PDB entry 4Y6S | X-ray diffraction, 2.10 A resolution | chains A and B

[Chain A (and B)]
Protein: 1-deoxy-D-xylulose 5-phosphate reductoisomerase, apicoplast
Organism: Plasmodium falciparum (isolate 3D7)
Notes: EC 1.1.1.267; chain B of this document is another copy of the same molecule, construct and numbering; everything in this record applies to it too
Reference sequence: Q8IKG4 (DXR_PLAF7); residue numbers follow UniProt; this construct covers 75-488
Chain sequence (422 residues; each row starts with the number of its first residue):
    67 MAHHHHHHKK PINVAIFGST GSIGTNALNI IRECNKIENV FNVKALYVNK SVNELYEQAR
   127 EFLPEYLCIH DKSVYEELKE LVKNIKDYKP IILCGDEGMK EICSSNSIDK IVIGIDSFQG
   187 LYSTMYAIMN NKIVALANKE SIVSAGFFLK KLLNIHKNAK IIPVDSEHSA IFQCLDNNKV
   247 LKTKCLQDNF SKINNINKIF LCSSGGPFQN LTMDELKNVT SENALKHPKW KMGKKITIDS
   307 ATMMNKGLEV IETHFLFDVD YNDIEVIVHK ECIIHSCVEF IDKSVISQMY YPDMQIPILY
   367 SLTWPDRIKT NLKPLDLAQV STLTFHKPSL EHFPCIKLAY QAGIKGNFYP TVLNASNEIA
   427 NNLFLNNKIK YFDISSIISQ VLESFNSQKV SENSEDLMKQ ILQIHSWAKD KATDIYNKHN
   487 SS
Disordered / not traced: 67-76, 487-488
Sequence notes: initiating methionine (67); expression tag (68-74)
Curated features (UniProtKB/Swiss-Prot):
  - binding site (NADP(+)): Thr-86 to Ile-89, Asn-115 to Ser-117, Glu-206, Gly-299
  - binding site (1-deoxy-D-xylulose 5-phosphate): Lys-205, Ser-232, Glu-233, Ser-270, His-293, Ser-306, Asn-311, Lys-312, Glu-315
  - binding site (Mn(2+)): Asp-231, Glu-233, Glu-315
Metal / ion sites: Mn2+: Asp-231, Glu-233, Glu-315 (together with 48S)
Residues lining bound ligands: 48S ([(2R)-4-[hydroxy(methyl)amino]-2-(4-methylphenyl)-4-oxobutyl]phosphonic acid): Lys-205, Asp-231, Ser-232, Glu-233, Cys-268, Ser-269, Ser-270, Gly-271, Gly-272, Pro-294, Lys-295, Trp-296, Met-298, Ile-302, Thr-303, Ser-306, Asn-311, Lys-312, Glu-315, Met-360

[Interface between chain A and chain B]
Contacting residue pairs - 91 pairs, chain A then chain B:
  Gln-239(A) with Ser-350(B), hydrogen bond; Ile-352(B)
  Asp-242(A) with Asn-243(B), hydrogen bond; Pro-371(B)
  Asn-243(A) with Asp-242(B), hydrogen bond; Asn-244(B)
  Asn-244(A) with Asp-242(B); Asn-244(B); Leu-247(B)
  Lys-245(A) with Pro-371(B); Asp-372(B), salt bridge
  Leu-247(A) with Asn-244(B)
  Asn-261(A) with Arg-373(B)
  Phe-266(A) with Leu-381(B)
  Ile-340(A) with Met-355(B), hydrophobic
  Glu-345(A) with Pro-380(B)
  Phe-346(A) with Arg-373(B)
  Ile-347(A) with Arg-373(B); Ile-374(B); Lys-375(B); Thr-376(B), hydrogen bond (backbone-backbone)
  Asp-348(A) with Ile-362(B); Arg-373(B), salt bridge; Ile-374(B), hydrogen bond (backbone-backbone); Thr-376(B), hydrogen bond (backbone-side chain); Leu-378(B)
  Lys-349(A) with Tyr-356(B); Thr-376(B), hydrogen bond (side chain-backbone); Asn-377(B); Leu-378(B), hydrogen bond (side chain-backbone)
  Ser-350(A) with Gln-239(B), hydrogen bond; Gln-354(B), hydrogen bond; Ile-362(B); Arg-373(B)
  Val-351(A) with Ser-353(B); Gln-354(B); Met-355(B), hydrogen bond (backbone-backbone)
  Ile-352(A) with Gln-239(B); Ile-352(B), hydrophobic; Ser-353(B); Gln-354(B)
  Ser-353(A) with Val-351(B); Ile-352(B); Ser-353(B), hydrogen bond; Met-355(B)
  Gln-354(A) with Ser-350(B), hydrogen bond; Val-351(B); Ile-352(B)
  Met-355(A) with Val-351(B), hydrogen bond (backbone-backbone); Ser-353(B)
  Tyr-356(A) with Lys-349(B)
  Ile-362(A) with Asp-348(B); Ser-350(B)
  Pro-371(A) with Asp-242(B); Lys-245(B), hydrogen bond (backbone-side chain)
  Asp-372(A) with Lys-245(B), salt bridge; Asn-261(B), hydrogen bond
  Arg-373(A) with Asn-261(B); Phe-346(B); Ile-347(B); Asp-348(B), salt bridge; Ser-350(B)
  Ile-374(A) with Ile-347(B); Asp-348(B), hydrogen bond (backbone-backbone)
  Lys-375(A) with Ile-347(B)
  Thr-376(A) with Ile-347(B), hydrogen bond (backbone-backbone); Asp-348(B), hydrogen bond (side chain-backbone); Lys-349(B), hydrogen bond (backbone-side chain)
  Asn-377(A) with Lys-349(B)
  Leu-378(A) with Asp-348(B); Lys-349(B), hydrogen bond (backbone-side chain)
  Pro-380(A) with Glu-345(B)
  Leu-381(A) with Phe-266(B)
  Leu-383(A) with Phe-391(B)
  Ala-384(A) with Phe-391(B); Lys-393(B)
  Ser-387(A) with Leu-389(B); Thr-390(B); Phe-391(B), hydrogen bond (backbone-backbone)
  Thr-388(A) with Thr-388(B); Leu-389(B)
  Leu-389(A) with Ser-387(B); Thr-388(B); Leu-389(B), hydrogen bond (backbone-backbone); Phe-391(B), hydrophobic
  Thr-390(A) with Ser-387(B)
  Phe-391(A) with Leu-383(B); Ala-384(B); Ser-387(B), hydrogen bond (backbone-backbone); Leu-389(B), hydrophobic
  Lys-393(A) with Ala-384(B)
Interface residues without a listed pair, chain A (44 interface residues in all): Ile-333, Cys-343, Leu-365, His-392
Interface residues without a listed pair, chain B (43 interface residues in all): Ile-333, Cys-343, Leu-365, His-392

[Overview]
Chain A and chain B form an interface of 44 and 43 residues respectively; the contacts include 24 hydrogen
bonds and 4 salt bridges. Polar contacts include Lys-245(A)/Asp-372(B), Asp-348(A)/Arg-373(B) and
Gln-239(A)/Ser-350(B). Chain A binds compound 48S.
Chain A and chain B are both 1-deoxy-D-xylulose 5-phosphate reductoisomerase, apicoplast (Plasmodium
falciparum (isolate 3D7)); the structure, Structure of Plasmodium falciparum DXR in complex with a
beta-substituted fosmidomycin analogue, RC134, and manganese, was determined by X-ray diffraction, deposited
together with 4Y6P and 4Y6R.
